PDB entry 6Q45 | X-ray diffraction, 3.60 A resolution | chains C and G of the 8 polymer chains in the assembly

Chain C:
Molecule: ATP synthase subunit alpha
Organism: Fusobacterium nucleatum subsp. nucleatum ATCC 25586
UniProtKB: Q8RGE0 (ATPA_FUSNN); residues 1-500 here = UniProt positions 1-500
Sequence (500 residues; each row starts with the number of its first residue):
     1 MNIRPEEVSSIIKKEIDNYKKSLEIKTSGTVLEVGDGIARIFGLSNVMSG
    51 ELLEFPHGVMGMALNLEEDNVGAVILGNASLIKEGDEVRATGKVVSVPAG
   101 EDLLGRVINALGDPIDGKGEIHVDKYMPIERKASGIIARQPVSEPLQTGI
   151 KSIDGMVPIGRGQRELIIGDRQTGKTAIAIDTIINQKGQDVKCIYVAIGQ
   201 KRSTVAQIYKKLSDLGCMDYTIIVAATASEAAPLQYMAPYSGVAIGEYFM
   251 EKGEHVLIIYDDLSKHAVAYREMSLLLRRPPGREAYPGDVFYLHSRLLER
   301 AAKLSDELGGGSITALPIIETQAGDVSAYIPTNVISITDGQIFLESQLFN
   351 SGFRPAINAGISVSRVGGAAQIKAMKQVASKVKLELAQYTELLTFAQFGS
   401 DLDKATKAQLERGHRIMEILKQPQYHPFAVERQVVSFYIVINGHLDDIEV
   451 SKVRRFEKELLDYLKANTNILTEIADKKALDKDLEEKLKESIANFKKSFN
Disordered / not traced: 1-24, 398-402
Ion coordination: Mg2+: Thr176 (together with ATP)
Residues lining bound ligands:
  - ADP (adenosine-5'-diphosphate): Val363, Ser364, Arg365
  - ATP (adenosine-5'-triphosphate): Asp170, Arg171, Gln172, Thr173, Gly174, Lys175, Thr176, Ala177, Glu320, Phe349, Arg354, Pro355, Gln422, Pro423, Gln424
Curated features (UniProtKB/Swiss-Prot):
  - binding site (ATP): Gly169 to Thr176
  - site: Ser362 (Required for activity)
Reported in the primary citation:
  - binding site for ATP: Thr176

Chain G:
Molecule: ATP synthase gamma chain
Organism: Fusobacterium nucleatum subsp. nucleatum ATCC 25586
UniProtKB: Q8RGE1 (ATPG_FUSNN); residues 1-282 here = UniProt positions 1-282
Sequence (282 residues; row label = number of the first residue in the row):
     1 MPGMKEIKSRIKSVQSTRQITNAMEIVSTTKFKRYSKLVTESRPYEESMR
    51 KILGNIASGVKNEGHPLFDGRKEVKSIAIIVITSDRGLCGSFNSSTLKEL
   101 EKLVEKNKNKNITIIPFGRKAIDFITKRNYEFSESFSKISPDEMNKIAGE
   151 ISEEVVEKYNNHIYDEVYVIYNKFISALRYDLTCERIIPITRPEVELNSE
   201 YIFEPSTEYILSALLPRFINLQIYQAILNNTASEHSARKNSMSSATDNAD
   251 EMIKTLNIKYNRNRQSAITQEITEIVGGASAL
Disordered / not traced: 1

Interface between chain C and chain G:
Pairs across the interface - 6 pairs, chain C then chain G:
  Pro281(C) - Gly277(G)
  Pro281(C) - Gly278(G)
  Pro281(C) - Ala281(G)
  Arg283(C) - Glu274(G)
  Glu284(C) - Glu274(G)  hydrogen bond (backbone-side chain)
  Ala323(C) - Pro2(G)
Other interface residues (no listed pair), chain C (7 interface residues in all): Arg278, Pro280, Gly282

Summary:
Chain C and chain G form an interface of 7 and 5 residues respectively, with 1 hydrogen bond. The
hydrogen-bonded pair is Glu284(C)-Glu274(G). Bound to chain C: ATP and ADP. Curated annotation (UniProt) lists
8 ATP-binding residues on chain C. The paper reports a binding site for ATP at Thr176(C).
Chain C is ATP synthase subunit alpha and chain G is ATP synthase gamma chain, both from Fusobacterium
nucleatum subsp. nucleatum ATCC 25586; the structure, F1-ATPase from Fusobacterium nucleatum, was determined
by X-ray diffraction.
